Entry 3JBC (electron microscopy, 5.60 A resolution (low resolution: residue-level contacts below are approximate; hydrogen-bond / salt-bridge calls are withheld)); this record covers chains 1 and 4 of the 5 polymer chains in the assembly.

== Chain 1 ==
Molecule: Capsid protein VP1
From: Human poliovirus 1 Mahoney
UniProtKB: P03300 (POLG_POL1M); residues 1-302 here correspond to UniProt positions 580-881 (UniProt number = residue number + 579)
Sequence (302 residues; numbered 1 to 302; the number before each row is that of its first residue):
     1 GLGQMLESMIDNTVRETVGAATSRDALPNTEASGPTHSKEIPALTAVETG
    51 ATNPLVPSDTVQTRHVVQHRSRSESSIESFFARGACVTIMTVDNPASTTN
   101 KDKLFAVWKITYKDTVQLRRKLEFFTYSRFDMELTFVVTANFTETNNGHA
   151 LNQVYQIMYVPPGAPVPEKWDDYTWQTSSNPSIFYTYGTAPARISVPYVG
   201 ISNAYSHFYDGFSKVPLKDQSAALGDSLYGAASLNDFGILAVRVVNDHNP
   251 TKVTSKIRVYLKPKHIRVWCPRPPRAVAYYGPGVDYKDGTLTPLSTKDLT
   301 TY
Not modelled in the structure: 1-19
Curated features (UniProtKB/Swiss-Prot):
  - region: G1 to A21 (Amphipathic alpha-helix)
  - site: Y302 (Cleavage)

== Chain 4 ==
Molecule: Capsid protein VP4
From: Human poliovirus 1 Mahoney
UniProtKB: P03300 (POLG_POL1M); numbering as in UniProt (aligned over 2-69)
Sequence (69 residues; each row starts with the number of its first residue):
     1 XGAQVSSQKVGAHENSNRAYGGSTINYTTINYYRDSASNAASKQDFSQDP
    51 SKFTEPIKDVLIKTAPMLN
Construct notes: modified residue (1)
Modified positions: MYR (myristic acid) at position 1
Curated features (UniProtKB/Swiss-Prot):
  - site: N69 (Cleavage)
  - lipidation: G2 (N-myristoyl glycine)

== Interface between chain 1 and chain 4 ==
Residue-residue contacts - 49 pairs, chain 1 then chain 4:
  A21(1) - F46(4)
  A21(1) - S47(4)
  T22(1) - D45(4)
  T22(1) - F46(4)
  T22(1) - S47(4)
  S23(1) - K43(4)
  S23(1) - D45(4)
  S23(1) - F46(4)
  S23(1) - S47(4)
  R24(1) - S7(4)
  R24(1) - Q8(4)
  R24(1) - K9(4)
  E40(1) - T64(4)
  I41(1) - K63(4)
  I41(1) - T64(4)
  I41(1) - A65(4)
  I41(1) - P66(4)
  P42(1) - K63(4)
  T45(1) - M67(4)
  A46(1) - M67(4)
  A46(1) - L68(4)
  T49(1) - I57(4)
  T49(1) - M67(4)
  G50(1) - P56(4)
  A51(1) - T54(4)
  A51(1) - I57(4)
  A51(1) - M67(4)
  T52(1) - T54(4)
  N53(1) - K63(4)
  P54(1) - E55(4)
  P54(1) - L61(4)
  P54(1) - K63(4)
  L55(1) - K63(4)
  V56(1) - K63(4)
  D59(1) - K63(4)
  S71(1) - K9(4)
  S76(1) - D45(4)
  E78(1) - A41(4)
  E78(1) - K43(4)
  E78(1) - D45(4)
  A82(1) - K43(4)
  D131(1) - A37(4)
  S195(1) - A37(4)
  S195(1) - S38(4)
  P197(1) - A37(4)
  K264(1) - A37(4)
  K264(1) - S38(4)
  K264(1) - N39(4)
  P271(1) - F53(4)
Interface residues without a listed pair, chain 1 (33 interface residues in all): A20, K39, L44, E48, S79, V196
Interface residues without a listed pair, chain 4 (25 interface residues in all): S36, S42

== In short ==
33 residues of chain 1 face 25 of chain 4 across their interface.
Here chain 1 is Capsid protein VP1 and chain 4 is Capsid protein VP4, both from Human poliovirus 1 Mahoney.
Entry 3JBC (Complex of Poliovirus with VHH PVSP29F) was determined by electron microscopy (same publication as
3JBD, 3JBE, 3JBF and 3JBG).
